PDB entry 3RK2 | X-ray diffraction, 2.20 A resolution | chains A and B of the 4 polymer chains in the assembly

Chain A:
Name: Vesicle-associated membrane protein 2
Organism: Homo sapiens
UniProtKB: P63027 (VAMP2_HUMAN); residues 28-60 here = UniProt positions 28-60
Chain sequence (37 residues; each row starts with the number of its first residue):
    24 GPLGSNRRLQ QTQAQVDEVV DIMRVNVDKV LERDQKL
Disordered / not traced: 24-30
Differences from the reference sequence: expression tag (24-27)
UniProt features mapped onto this chain:
  - site: Gln-58, Lys-59 (Microbial infection: Cleavage)
  - natural variant: Val-43 (deletion: In NEDHAHM), Ile-45 (deletion: In NEDHAHM)
  - mutagenesis: Ser-28 (S28A: Significant loss of phosphorylation; when associated with A-61, A-75 and A-80), Glu-41 (E41A: 70% reduction in cleavage by C.botulinum neurotoxin type F (BoNT/F, botF)), Val-50 (V50D: 65% reduction in cleavage by BoNT/F), Val-53 to Leu-54 (98% reduction in cleavage by BoNT/F), Val-53 (V53A: Wild-type cleavage by BoNT/F; V53D: 90% reduction in cleavage by BoNT/F)

Chain B:
Name: Syntaxin-1A
Organism: Rattus norvegicus
UniProtKB: P32851 (STX1A_RAT); residue numbers follow UniProt; this construct covers 191-253
Chain sequence (65 residues; each row starts with the number of its first residue):
   189 GSALSEIETR HSEIIKLENS IRELHDMFMD MAMLVESQGE MIDRIEYNVE HAVDYVERAV
   249 SDTKK
Disordered / not traced: 189, 249-253
Differences from the reference sequence: expression tag (189-190)
Ion coordination: Ca2+ site 1: Glu-228, Asp-231 (shared with 1 residue of chain G); Ca2+ site 2: Asp-231 (shared with 1 residue of chain G)
UniProt features mapped onto this chain:
  - site: Lys-253 (Microbial infection: Cleavage)
  - cross-link (Glycyl lysine isopeptide (Lys-Gly)): Lys-252 (interchain with G-Cter in SUMO), Lys-253 (interchain with G-Cter in SUMO)

Chain A / chain B interface:
Residue-residue contacts - 37 pairs, chain A then chain B:
  Leu-32(A) / Glu-201(B)
  Leu-32(A) / Ile-202(B)  hydrophobic
  Leu-32(A) / Leu-205(B)  hydrophobic
  Gln-33(A) / Glu-201(B)  hydrogen bond
  Thr-35(A) / Leu-205(B)
  Gln-36(A) / Lys-204(B)
  Gln-36(A) / Leu-205(B)  hydrogen bond (side chain-backbone)
  Gln-36(A) / Ser-208(B)  hydrogen bond
  Val-39(A) / Leu-205(B)  hydrophobic
  Val-39(A) / Ser-208(B)
  Val-39(A) / Ile-209(B)
  Val-39(A) / Leu-212(B)  hydrophobic
  Asp-40(A) / Ser-208(B)  hydrogen bond
  Val-42(A) / Leu-212(B)  hydrophobic
  Val-43(A) / Ser-208(B)
  Val-43(A) / Glu-211(B)
  Val-43(A) / Leu-212(B)
  Val-43(A) / Met-215(B)
  Met-46(A) / Leu-212(B)  hydrophobic
  Met-46(A) / Met-215(B)
  Met-46(A) / Phe-216(B)  hydrophobic
  Met-46(A) / Met-219(B)  hydrophobic
  Arg-47(A) / Glu-211(B)  salt bridge
  Arg-47(A) / Met-215(B)
  Asn-49(A) / Met-219(B)
  Val-50(A) / Met-219(B)
  Val-53(A) / Met-219(B)  hydrophobic
  Val-53(A) / Gln-226(B)  hydrogen bond (backbone-side chain)
  Leu-54(A) / Leu-222(B)  hydrophobic
  Arg-56(A) / Gln-226(B)  hydrogen bond
  Arg-56(A) / Ile-230(B)
  Asp-57(A) / Leu-222(B)
  Asp-57(A) / Gln-226(B)  hydrogen bond
  Asp-57(A) / Met-229(B)
  Leu-60(A) / Gln-226(B)
  Leu-60(A) / Met-229(B)
  Leu-60(A) / Ile-233(B)  hydrophobic
Interface residues without a listed pair, chain B (18 interface residues in all): Arg-198, Val-223

Overview:
Chain A and chain B form an interface of 17 and 18 residues respectively; the contacts include 7 hydrogen
bonds and 1 salt bridge. Polar pairs include Arg-47(A)/Glu-211(B), Gln-33(A)/Glu-201(B) and
Gln-36(A)/Leu-205(B). Curated annotation (UniProt) lists 5 mutagenesis sites on chain A.
Here chain A is Vesicle-associated membrane protein 2 (Homo sapiens) and chain B is Syntaxin-1A (Rattus
norvegicus). Entry 3RK2 (Truncated SNARE complex) was determined by X-ray diffraction, deposited together with
3RK3 and 3RL0.
